8F5J - chain A; structure by X-ray diffraction, 2.54 A resolution.

[Chain A]
Protein: [3-methyl-2-oxobutanoate dehydrogenase [lipoamide]] kinase, mitochondrial
Organism: Homo sapiens
Notes: EC 2.7.11.4
UniProt: O14874 (BCKD_HUMAN); residues 1-382 here correspond to UniProt positions 31-412 (UniProt number = residue number + 30)
Sequence (388 residues; numbered 1 to 388; the number before each row is that of its first residue):
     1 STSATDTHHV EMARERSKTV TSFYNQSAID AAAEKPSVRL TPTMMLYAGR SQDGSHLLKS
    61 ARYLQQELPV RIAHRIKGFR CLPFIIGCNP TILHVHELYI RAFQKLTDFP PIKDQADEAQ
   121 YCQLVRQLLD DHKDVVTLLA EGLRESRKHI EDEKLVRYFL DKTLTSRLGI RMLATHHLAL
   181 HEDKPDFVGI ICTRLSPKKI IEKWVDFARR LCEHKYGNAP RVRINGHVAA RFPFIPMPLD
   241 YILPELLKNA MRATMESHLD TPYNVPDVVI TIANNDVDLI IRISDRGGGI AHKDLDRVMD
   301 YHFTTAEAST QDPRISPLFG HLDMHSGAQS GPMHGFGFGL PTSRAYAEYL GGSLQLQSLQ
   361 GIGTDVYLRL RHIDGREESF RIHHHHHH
Not modelled in the structure: 1-25, 48-52, 307-331, 375-388
Sequence notes: expression tag (383-388)
Bound ions: Mg2+: N249 (together with ADP); K+: V298, D300, F303, G337 (together with ADP)
Small-molecule neighbours:
  - ADP (adenosine-5'-diphosphate): N249, A250, R252, A253, D285, G289, I290, V298, F303, T304, T305, H334, G335, F336, G337, F338, G339, L340, P341, T364
  - inhibitors (XER; 3-chloro-5-fluorothieno[3,2-b]thiophene-2-carboxylic acid): L68, I72, Y99, A102, L106, V125, L128, L129, H132, R167, I170, R171, A174

[Overview]
Ligands of chain A: ADP and inhibitors. V298, D300, F303 and G337 form the K+ site.
Chain A is [3-methyl-2-oxobutanoate dehydrogenase [lipoamide]] kinase, mitochondrial (Homo sapiens); the
structure, human branched chain ketoacid dehydrogenase kinase in complex with inhibitors, was determined by
X-ray diffraction (same publication as 8F5F and 8F5S).
